5GQ1 - chains A and E of the 6 polymer chains in the assembly; structure by X-ray diffraction, 2.49 A resolution.

== Chain A (and E) ==
Protein: Genome polyprotein
Source organism: Enterovirus A71
Notes: engineered mutation(s): E207A, K209A; chain E of this document is another copy of the same molecule, construct and numbering; everything in this record applies to it too
Sequence (214 residues; numbered 116 to 329; the number before each row is that of its first residue):
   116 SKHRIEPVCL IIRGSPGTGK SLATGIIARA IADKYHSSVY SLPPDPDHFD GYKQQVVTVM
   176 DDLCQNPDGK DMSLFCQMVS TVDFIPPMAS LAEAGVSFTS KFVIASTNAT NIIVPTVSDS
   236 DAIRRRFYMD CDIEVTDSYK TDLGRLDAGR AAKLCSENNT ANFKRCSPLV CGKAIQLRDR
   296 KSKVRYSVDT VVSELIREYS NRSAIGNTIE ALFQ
Unresolved in the structure: 116, 231-232, 326-329 (chain E: 116-117, 162, 180-183, 203-211, 226-237, 329)
Metal / ion sites: Zn2+: Cys-270, Cys-281, Cys-286
From the paper describing this entry:
  - Zn2+ coordination: Cys-270, Cys-281, Cys-286
  - contacts within the chain: Glu-272/Lys-288 (salt bridge)
  - self-association interface (contacts with another copy of this molecule); pairs are residue here / residue on that copy: Glu-325/Arg-144 (salt bridge), Thr-323, Ile-324, Leu-327
  - mutagenesis - K135A, I141R, S282R, I324K, F328A, F328R, F328Y: abolished catalytic activity
  - mutagenesis - C270A, C281A, C286A: decreased stability
  - mutagenesis - S282A: unchanged catalytic activity
  - mutagenesis - K135A, D176N, E325A: abolished growth
  - mutagenesis - S282A: unchanged growth
  - mutagenesis - E325A: decreased catalytic activity
  - mutagenesis - L327A, F328A, F328Y: decreased growth
  - conformationally variable residues: Ser-318 to Ala-319
  - catalytic residues: Arg-241 (proposed by the authors, not directly observed)
  - catalytic residues: Arg-240

== How chain A and chain E interact ==
Residue-residue contacts - 15 pairs, chain A then chain E:
  Asn-181(A) / Ser-297(E)
  Asn-181(A) / Val-299(E)
  Thr-225(A) / Tyr-301(E)
  Asn-226(A) / Val-299(E)
  Asn-226(A) / Arg-300(E)
  Ile-227(A) / Gln-291(E)
  Ile-227(A) / Arg-300(E)  hydrogen bond (backbone-side chain)
  Ile-227(A) / Tyr-301(E)
  Ile-227(A) / Ser-302(E)
  Ile-228(A) / Arg-300(E)
  Val-229(A) / Arg-300(E)  hydrogen bond (backbone-side chain)
  Pro-230(A) / Arg-300(E)
  Arg-295(A) / Asn-274(E)  hydrogen bond (backbone-side chain)
  Lys-298(A) / Asn-273(E)  hydrogen bond (side chain-backbone)
  Lys-298(A) / Asn-274(E)
Interface residues without a listed pair, chain A (10 interface residues in all): Ser-233
Interface residues without a listed pair, chain E (11 interface residues in all): Asp-252, Gly-287, Thr-305

== Overview ==
The interface between chain A and chain E involves 10 residues on one side and 11 on the other, with 4
hydrogen bonds. Polar contacts include Ile-227(A)/Arg-300(E), Val-229(A)/Arg-300(E) and Arg-295(A)/Asn-274(E).
From the paper: catalytic residues Arg-241(A) and Arg-240(A); K135A, I141R and S282R of chain A, among others,
abolish catalytic activity; 14 substitutions were tested in all.
Both chains are Genome polyprotein (Enterovirus A71). Entry 5GQ1 (Crystal structure of 2C helicase from
enterovirus 71 (EV71)) was determined by X-ray diffraction, deposited together with 5GRB.
